Entry 4TME (X-ray diffraction, 1.70 A resolution); this record covers chains A and C of the 3 polymer chains in the assembly.

== Chain A (and C) ==
Name: Ethanolamine utilization protein EutL
From: Clostridium perfringens E str. JGS1987
Notes: chain C of this document is another copy of the same molecule, construct and numbering; everything in this record applies to it too
Reference sequence: B1BQ33 (B1BQ33_CLOPF); residues 1-217 here = UniProt positions 1-217
Chain sequence (225 residues; row label = number of the first residue in the row):
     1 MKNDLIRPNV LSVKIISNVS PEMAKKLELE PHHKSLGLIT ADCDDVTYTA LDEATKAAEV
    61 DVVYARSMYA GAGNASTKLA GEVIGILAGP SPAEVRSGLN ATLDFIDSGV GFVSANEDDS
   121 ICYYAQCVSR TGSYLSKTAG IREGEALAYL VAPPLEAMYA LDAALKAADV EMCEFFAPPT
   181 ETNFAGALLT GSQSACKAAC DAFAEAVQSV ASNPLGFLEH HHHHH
Unresolved in the structure: 218-225 (chain C: fully traced)
Sequence notes: expression tag (218-225)
Metal / ion sites: Na+: Asn-74 (shared with 1 residue of chain B; Asn-74(C) of chain C)
Ligand contacts:
  - ethanolamine (ETA), molecule 1: Asp-42, Cys-43, Asp-44, Asp-45, Glu-82, Phe-112, Thr-182, Phe-184
  - ethanolamine (ETA), molecule 2: Asp-44, Asp-45, Tyr-48, Tyr-149, Val-151, Phe-176, Thr-180, Thr-182, Phe-184, Ala-185
From the paper describing this entry:
  - binding site for ethanolamine: Asp-44, Asp-45, Glu-82, Phe-112, Phe-176, Thr-180, Phe-184

== How chain A and chain C interact ==
Pairs across the interface - 77 pairs, chain A then chain C:
  Val-10(A) with Leu-215(C)
  Leu-11(A) with Pro-214(C); Leu-215(C)
  Ser-12(A) with Leu-155(C); Val-210(C); Pro-214(C), hydrogen bond (side chain-backbone); Leu-215(C)
  Val-13(A) with Pro-214(C), hydrogen bond (backbone-backbone); Phe-217(C), hydrophobic
  Lys-14(A) with Leu-155(C); Tyr-159(C); Asn-213(C), hydrogen bond (side chain-backbone)
  Ile-15(A) with Tyr-159(C)
  Ile-16(A) with Met-158(C); Asp-162(C)
  Ser-17(A) with Lys-166(C), hydrogen bond (backbone-side chain)
  Asn-18(A) with Lys-166(C), hydrogen bond (backbone-side chain)
  Val-19(A) with Asp-162(C)
  Ser-20(A) with Asp-162(C), hydrogen bond; Leu-165(C); Lys-166(C)
  Glu-22(A) with Val-170(C); Met-172(C)
  Met-23(A) with Met-158(C), hydrophobic; Leu-161(C), hydrophobic; Asp-162(C); Leu-165(C), hydrophobic; Met-172(C), hydrophobic; Phe-175(C), hydrophobic
  Lys-26(A) with Met-172(C); Phe-175(C)
  Leu-27(A) with Met-158(C), hydrophobic
  Leu-38(A) with Leu-155(C), hydrophobic
  Ile-39(A) with Leu-155(C)
  Thr-40(A) with Leu-155(C)
  Tyr-64(A) with Ala-177(C); Pro-178(C), hydrogen bond (side chain-backbone)
  Arg-66(A) with Ala-177(C); Pro-178(C); Pro-179(C)
  Ser-67(A) with Pro-179(C)
  Met-68(A) with Pro-154(C), hydrophobic; Pro-179(C), hydrophobic; Asn-183(C)
  Tyr-69(A) with Tyr-69(C), hydrophobic; Ala-70(C); Pro-179(C), hydrophobic; Thr-180(C); Glu-181(C); Asn-183(C), hydrogen bond (backbone-side chain)
  Asn-74(A) with Asn-74(C), hydrogen bond (backbone-side chain)
  Ser-76(A) with Ala-70(C), hydrogen bond (side chain-backbone); Asn-74(C); Phe-184(C)
  Thr-77(A) with Ser-120(C); Pro-153(C); Phe-184(C)
  Lys-78(A) with Ser-120(C), hydrogen bond (backbone-backbone); Ile-121(C)
  Leu-79(A) with Ile-121(C), hydrophobic; Glu-156(C); Val-210(C), hydrophobic; Pro-214(C), hydrophobic
  Ile-84(A) with Pro-154(C); Leu-155(C)
  Arg-96(A) with Phe-217(C); His-221(C)
  Leu-99(A) with Phe-217(C), hydrophobic
  Asn-100(A) with Phe-217(C); His-221(C), hydrogen bond (side chain-backbone); His-222(C), hydrogen bond; His-225(C)
  Leu-103(A) with Phe-217(C), hydrophobic; Leu-218(C), hydrophobic; His-222(C)
  Asp-104(A) with His-222(C), salt bridge; His-225(C), salt bridge
Interface residues without a listed pair, chain A (37 interface residues in all): Ala-70, Ala-80, Ile-86
Interface residues without a listed pair, chain C (37 interface residues in all): Asn-116, Cys-173, Thr-182

== In short ==
The chain A/chain C interface involves 37 residues from each chain, with 13 hydrogen bonds and 2 salt bridges.
Polar contacts include Asp-104(A)/His-222(C), Asp-104(A)/His-225(C) and Ser-12(A)/Pro-214(C). Chain A binds
ethanolamine. The paper reports a binding site for ethanolamine at Asp-44(A), Asp-45(A) and Glu-82(A) among
others.
Both chains are Ethanolamine utilization protein EutL (Clostridium perfringens E str. JGS1987). Entry 4TME
(Crystal Structure of EutL from Clostridium Perfringens bound to ethanolamine) was determined by X-ray
diffraction together with 4TM6, 4FDZ and 4EDI from the same study.
